PDB entry 4CGX | X-ray diffraction, 2.70 A resolution | chains A and B

# Chain A (and B)
Molecule: Polymerase acidic protein
From: Thogoto virus
Notes: fragment: n-terminal domain, residues 1-170; chain B of this document is another copy of the same molecule, construct and numbering; everything in this record applies to it too
UniProt: P27194 (PA_THOGV); residues 1-170 here = UniProt positions 1-170
Chain sequence (177 residues; numbered -6 to 170; the number before each row is that of its first residue; numbers below 1 keep their minus sign (Gly-6 is residue -6)):
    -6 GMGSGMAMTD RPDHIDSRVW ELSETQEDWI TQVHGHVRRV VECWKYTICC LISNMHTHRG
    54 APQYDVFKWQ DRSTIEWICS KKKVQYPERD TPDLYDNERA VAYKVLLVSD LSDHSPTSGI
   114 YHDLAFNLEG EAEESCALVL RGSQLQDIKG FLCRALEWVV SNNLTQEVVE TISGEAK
Unresolved in the structure: -6 to 2, 51-52, 166-170 (chain B: -6 to 1, 48-54, 91, 168-170)
Construct notes: expression tag (-6 to 0)
Modified positions: Mse-5, Mse-1, Mse1 (selenomethionine); Mse48 (selenomethionine; parent Met)
What the authors report for this chain:
  - conformationally variable residues (helix shift): Cys72 to Asp89
  - mutagenesis - D86A: unchanged expression
  - mutagenesis - D86A: decreased stability
  - mutagenesis - D86A: abolished catalytic activity (minireplicon assay)

# Chain A / chain B interface
Residue-residue contacts (33):
  Arg11(A) with Ser108(B), hydrogen bond
  His49(A) with Ser128(B); Leu131(B)
  Gly53(A) with Leu131(B); Val132(B)
  Ala54(A) with Arg92(B); Tyr96(B)
  Pro55(A) with Tyr96(B); His115(B)
  Tyr57(A) with His115(B)
  Asp58(A) with Gly112(B); His115(B), salt bridge
  Val59(A) with Gly112(B), hydrogen bond (backbone-backbone)
  Phe60(A) with Ile113(B), hydrophobic
  Gln63(A) with Ser111(B), hydrogen bond; Gly112(B), hydrogen bond (side chain-backbone); Ile113(B)
  Ser66(A) with Glu81(B); Asp83(B), hydrogen bond
  Thr67(A) with Ile113(B); Tyr114(B)
  Ile68(A) with Ile113(B), hydrophobic
  Glu69(A) with Glu81(B)
  Trp70(A) with Phe60(B), hydrophobic; Glu81(B); Pro85(B), hydrophobic; Tyr114(B)
  Ile71(A) with Ile113(B), hydrophobic
  Lys74(A) with Phe60(B); Tyr88(B)
  Lys75(A) with Ala93(B)
  Asn90(A) with Arg92(B); Val94(B)
Interface residues without a listed pair, chain A (20 interface residues in all): Asp9
Interface residues without a listed pair, chain B (21 interface residues in all): Gln78, Thr84, Ala95

# Overview
Chain A and chain B form an interface of 20 and 21 residues respectively; the contacts include 5 hydrogen
bonds and 1 salt bridge. Among the polar pairs are Asp58(A)-His115(B), Arg11(A)-Ser108(B) and
Gln63(A)-Ser111(B). The paper reports that D86A of chain A reduces stability; conformational variability at
Cys72(A).
Both chains are Polymerase acidic protein (Thogoto virus). Entry 4CGX (Crystal structure of the N-terminal
domain of the PA subunit of Thogoto virus polymerase (form 1)) was determined by X-ray diffraction together
with 4CGS, 4CHC, 4CHD, 4CHE and 4CHF from the same study.
